PDB entry 7MKE | electron microscopy, 3.70 A resolution | chains J and K of the 8 polymer chains in the assembly

== Chain J ==
Protein: DNA-directed RNA polymerase subunit beta'
From: Escherichia coli
Notes: EC 2.7.7.6
UniProt: A0A4S1NBU2 (A0A4S1NBU2_ECOLX); residue numbers follow UniProt; this construct covers 1-1407
Amino-acid sequence (1407 residues; each row starts with the number of its first residue):
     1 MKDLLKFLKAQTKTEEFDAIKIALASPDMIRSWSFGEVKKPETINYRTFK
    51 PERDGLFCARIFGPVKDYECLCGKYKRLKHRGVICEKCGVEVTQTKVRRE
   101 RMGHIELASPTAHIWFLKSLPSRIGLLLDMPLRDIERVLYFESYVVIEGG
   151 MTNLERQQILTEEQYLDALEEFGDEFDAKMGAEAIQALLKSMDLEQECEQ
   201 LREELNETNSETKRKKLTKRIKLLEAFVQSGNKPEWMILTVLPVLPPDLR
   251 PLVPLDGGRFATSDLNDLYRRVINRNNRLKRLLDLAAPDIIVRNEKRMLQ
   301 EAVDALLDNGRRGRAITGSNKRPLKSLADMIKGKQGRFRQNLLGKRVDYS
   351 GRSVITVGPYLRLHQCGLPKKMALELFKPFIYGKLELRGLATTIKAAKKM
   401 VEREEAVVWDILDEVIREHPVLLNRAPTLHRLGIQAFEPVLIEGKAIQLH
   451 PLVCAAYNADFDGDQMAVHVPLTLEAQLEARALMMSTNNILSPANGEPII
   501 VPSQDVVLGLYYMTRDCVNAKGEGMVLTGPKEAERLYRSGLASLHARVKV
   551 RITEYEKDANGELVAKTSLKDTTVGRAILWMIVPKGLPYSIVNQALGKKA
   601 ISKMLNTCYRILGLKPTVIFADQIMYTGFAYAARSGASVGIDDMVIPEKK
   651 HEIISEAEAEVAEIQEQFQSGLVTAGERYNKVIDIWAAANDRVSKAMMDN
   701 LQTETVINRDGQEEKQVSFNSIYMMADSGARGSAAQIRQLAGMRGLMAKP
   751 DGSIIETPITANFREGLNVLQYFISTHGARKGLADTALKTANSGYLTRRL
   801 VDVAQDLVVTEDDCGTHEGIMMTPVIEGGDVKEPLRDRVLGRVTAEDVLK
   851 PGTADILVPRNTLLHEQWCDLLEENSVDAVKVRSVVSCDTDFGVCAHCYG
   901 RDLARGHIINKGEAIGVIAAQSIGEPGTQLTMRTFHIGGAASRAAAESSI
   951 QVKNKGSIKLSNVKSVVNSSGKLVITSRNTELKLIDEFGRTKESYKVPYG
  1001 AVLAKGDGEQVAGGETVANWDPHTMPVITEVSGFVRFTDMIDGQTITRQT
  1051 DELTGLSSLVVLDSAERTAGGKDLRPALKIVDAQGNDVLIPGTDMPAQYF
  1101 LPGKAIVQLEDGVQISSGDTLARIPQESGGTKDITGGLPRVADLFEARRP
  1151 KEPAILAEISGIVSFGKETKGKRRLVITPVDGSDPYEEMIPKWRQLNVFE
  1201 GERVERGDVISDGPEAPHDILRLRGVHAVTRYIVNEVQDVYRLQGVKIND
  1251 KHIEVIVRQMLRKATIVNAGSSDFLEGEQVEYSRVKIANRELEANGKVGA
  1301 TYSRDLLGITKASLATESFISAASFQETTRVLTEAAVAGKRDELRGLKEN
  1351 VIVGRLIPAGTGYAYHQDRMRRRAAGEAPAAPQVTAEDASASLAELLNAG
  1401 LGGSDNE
Disordered / not traced: 1-15, 302, 932-947, 1127-1134, 1376-1407
Sequence notes: conflict Val1384 (Met in A0A4S1NBU2)
Metal / ion sites: Zn2+ site 1: Cys70, Cys72, Cys85, Cys88; Mg2+: Asp460, Asp462, Asp464; Zn2+ site 2: Cys814, Cys888, Cys895, Cys898

== Chain K ==
Protein: DNA-directed RNA polymerase subunit omega
From: Escherichia coli
Notes: EC 2.7.7.6
UniProt: P0A802 (RPOZ_ECO57); numbering as in UniProt (aligned over 1-91)
Amino-acid sequence (91 residues; each row starts with the number of its first residue):
     1 MARVTVQDAVEKIGNRFDLVLVAARRARQMQVGGKDPLVPEENDKTTVIA
    51 LREIEEGLINNQILDVRERQEQQEQEAAELQAVTAIAEGRR
Disordered / not traced: 1, 81-91

== How chain J and chain K interact ==
Residue-residue contacts (40):
  His364(J) - Val4(K)
  Arg417(J) - Glu42(K)
  Arg417(J) - Asn43(K)  hydrogen bond (side chain-backbone)
  Glu418(J) - Ala2(K)
  Glu418(J) - Asp44(K)
  Glu418(J) - Val48(K)
  Glu438(J) - Arg3(K)
  Thr473(J) - Arg28(K)  hydrogen bond
  Leu474(J) - Ala27(K)
  Leu474(J) - Arg28(K)
  Leu474(J) - Gln31(K)
  Glu475(J) - Ala24(K)
  Glu475(J) - Arg28(K)  salt bridge
  Gln477(J) - Thr47(K)
  Leu478(J) - Ala23(K)
  Leu478(J) - Ala24(K)
  Leu478(J) - Thr47(K)
  Leu478(J) - Leu51(K)  hydrophobic
  Glu479(J) - Val20(K)
  Arg481(J) - Arg3(K)
  Arg481(J) - Val48(K)
  Arg481(J) - Leu51(K)
  Ala482(J) - Val6(K)  hydrophobic
  Ala482(J) - Arg16(K)
  Met485(J) - Val4(K)
  Thr487(J) - Val4(K)  hydrogen bond (side chain-backbone)
  Asn488(J) - Thr5(K)
  Asn488(J) - Val6(K)
  Asn488(J) - Arg16(K)
  Leu614(J) - Thr5(K)
  Lys615(J) - Thr5(K)
  Lys615(J) - Gln7(K)
  Lys615(J) - Asp8(K)  salt bridge
  Arg905(J) - Arg16(K)
  Asn910(J) - Asn15(K)
  Lys911(J) - Asn15(K)
  Gly1360(J) - Phe17(K)
  Thr1361(J) - Phe17(K)
  Thr1361(J) - Leu21(K)
  Ala1364(J) - Leu21(K)  hydrophobic
Other interface residues (no listed pair), chain J (29 interface residues in all): Glu414, Val415, Leu483, His907, Glu913, Ala1359
Other interface residues (no listed pair), chain K (25 interface residues in all): Val10, Lys45

== Summary ==
Chain J and chain K form an interface of 29 and 25 residues respectively, with 3 hydrogen bonds and 2 salt
bridges. Polar contacts include Glu475(J)-Arg28(K), Lys615(J)-Asp8(K) and Arg417(J)-Asn43(K). Cys70(J),
Cys72(J), Cys85(J) and Cys88(J) form the Zn2+ site 1.
Here chain J is DNA-directed RNA polymerase subunit beta' and chain K is DNA-directed RNA polymerase subunit
omega, both from Escherichia coli. Entry 7MKE (Cryo-EM structure of Escherichia coli RNA polymerase bound to
lambda PR promoter DNA (class 2)) was determined by electron microscopy, deposited together with 7MKD, 7MKI
and 7MKJ.
